PDB entry 8HOJ | X-ray diffraction, 2.90 A resolution | chain A

# Chain A
Name: UGT71AP2
From: Scutellaria baicalensis
Sequence (464 residues; row label = number of the first residue in the row; numbering starts at 0):
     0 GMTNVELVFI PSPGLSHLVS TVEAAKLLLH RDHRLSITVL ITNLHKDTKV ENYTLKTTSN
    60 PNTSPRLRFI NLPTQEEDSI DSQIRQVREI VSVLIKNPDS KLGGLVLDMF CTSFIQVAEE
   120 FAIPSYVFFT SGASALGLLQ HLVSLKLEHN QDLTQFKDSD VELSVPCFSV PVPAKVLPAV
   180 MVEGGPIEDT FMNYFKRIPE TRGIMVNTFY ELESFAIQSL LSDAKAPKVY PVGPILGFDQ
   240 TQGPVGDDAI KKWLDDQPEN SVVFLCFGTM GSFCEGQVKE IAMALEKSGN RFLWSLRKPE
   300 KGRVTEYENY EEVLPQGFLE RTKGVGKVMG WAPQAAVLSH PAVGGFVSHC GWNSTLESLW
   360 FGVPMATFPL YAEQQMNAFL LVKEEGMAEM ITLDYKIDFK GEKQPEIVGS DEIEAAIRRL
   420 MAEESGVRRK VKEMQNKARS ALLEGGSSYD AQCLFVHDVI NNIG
Disordered / not traced: 0-1, 297-307
Residues lining bound ligands: UDP (uridine-5'-diphosphate): Ser15, Cys265, Gly267, Thr268, Ser294, Trp330, Ala331, Gln333, Ala334, His348, Gly350, Trp351, Asn352, Ser353, Glu356, Tyr370, Gln373
What the authors report for this chain:
  - mutagenesis - D107A, E372A: abolished catalytic activity on de-glycosylation
  - specificity-determining residues: Ser130, Leu138, Pro177, Val179, Met180
  - mutagenesis - L138T, V179D/M180T: increased catalytic activity on substrate 1
  - mutagenesis - L138T/V179D/M180T (12-fold): increased catalytic activity
  - catalytic residues: His16, Asp107 (from molecular simulation)

# In short
Chain A binds UDP. The paper reports catalytic residues His16 and Asp107; D107A and E372A abolish catalytic
activity on de-glycosylation; 5 substitutions were tested in all.
Chain A is UGT71AP2 (Scutellaria baicalensis); the structure, Crystal structure of UGT71AP2 in complex with
UDP, was determined by X-ray diffraction (same publication as 8HOK).
